2WD0 - chain A; structure by X-ray diffraction, 2.74 A resolution.

[Chain A]
Molecule: Cadherin-23
From: Mus musculus
Notes: fragment: ec1-2, residues 24-228
Reference sequence: Q99PF4 (CAD23_MOUSE); residues 2-206 here correspond to UniProt positions 24-228 (UniProt number = residue number + 22)
Sequence (214 residues; numbered 1 to 214; the number before each row is that of its first residue):
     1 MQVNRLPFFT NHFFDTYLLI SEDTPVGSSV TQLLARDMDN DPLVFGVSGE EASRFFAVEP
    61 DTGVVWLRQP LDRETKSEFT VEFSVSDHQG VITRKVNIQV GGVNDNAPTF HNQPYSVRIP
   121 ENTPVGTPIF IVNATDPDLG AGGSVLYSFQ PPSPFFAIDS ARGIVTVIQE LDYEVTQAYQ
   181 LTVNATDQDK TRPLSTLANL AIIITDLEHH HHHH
Not modelled in the structure: 1, 210-214
Sequence notes: expression tag (1, 207-214); engineered mutation Gly-102 (Asp124 in Q99PF4)
Metal / ion sites: Ca2+ site 1: Asn-4, Arg-5, Asp-37, Asp-39, Asp-41, Asp-87; Ca2+ site 2: Glu-22, Glu-74, Val-103, Asp-105, Asp-138 (together with chloride ion); Na+: Glu-22, Asp-72, Glu-74, Asp-105; Ca2+ site 3: Asn-104, Asn-106, Asp-136, Asp-138, Gly-142, Asp-187

[Summary]
Asn-4, Arg-5, Asp-37, Asp-39, Asp-41 and Asp-87 form the Ca2+ site 1. Glu-22, Glu-74, Val-103, Asp-105 and
Asp-138 form the Ca2+ site 2.
Chain A is Cadherin-23 (Mus musculus); the structure, Crystal structure of nonsyndromic deafness (DFNB12)
associated mutant D124G of mouse cadherin-23 EC1-2, was determined by X-ray diffraction, deposited together
with 2WBX, 2WCP and 2WHV.
